5TC1 - chains D and R of the 10 polymer chains in the assembly; structure by electron microscopy, 3.60 A resolution.

[Chain D]
Name: Capsid protein
Source organism: Enterobacteria phage MS2
UniProtKB: P03612 (CAPSD_BPMS2); residues 0-129 here correspond to UniProt positions 1-130 (UniProt number = residue number + 1)
Sequence (130 residues; each row starts with the number of its first residue; numbering starts at 0):
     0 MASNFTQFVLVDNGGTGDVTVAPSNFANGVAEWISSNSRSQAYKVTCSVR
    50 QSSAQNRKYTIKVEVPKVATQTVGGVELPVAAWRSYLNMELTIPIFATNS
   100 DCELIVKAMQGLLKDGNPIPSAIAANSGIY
Disordered / not traced: 0
Reported in the primary citation:
  - binding site for phage MS2 genome (chain R): Asn27, Thr45, Ser47, Arg49, Ser51, Ser52, Asn55, Lys57, Thr59, Lys61, Tyr129

[Chain R]
Molecule: phage MS2 genome
Source organism: Enterobacteria phage MS2
Sequence (3569 nucleotides; row label = number of the first residue in the row):
     1 GGGUGGGACCCCUUUCGGGGUCCUGCUCAACUUCCUGUCGAGCUAAUGCC
    51 AUUUUUAAUGUCUUUAGCGAGACGCUACCAUGGCUAUCGCUGUAGGUAGC
   101 CGGAAUUCCAUUCCUAGGAGGUUUGACCUGUGCGAGCUUUUAGUACCCUU
   151 GAUAGGGAGAACGAGACCUUCGUCCCCUCCGUUCGCGUUUACGCGGACGG
   201 UGAGACUGAAGAUAACUCAUUCUCUUUAAAAUAUCGUUCGAACUGGACUC
   251 CCGGUCGUUUUAACUCGACUGGGGCCAAAACGAAACAGUGGCACUACCCC
   301 UCUCCGUAUUCACGGGGGGCGUUAAGUGUCACAUCGAUAGAUCAAGGUGC
   351 CUACAAGCGAAGUGGGUCAUCGUGGGGUCGCCCGUACGAGGAGAAAGCCG
   401 GUUUCGGCUUCUCCCUCGACGCACGCUCCUGCUACAGCCUCUUCCCUGUA
   451 AGCCAAAACUUGACUUACAUCGAAGUGCCGCAGAACGUUGCGAACCGGGC
   501 GUCGACCGAAGUCCUGCAAAAGGUCACCCAGGGUAAUUUUAACCUUGGUG
   551 UUGCUUUAGCAGAGGCCAGGUCGACAGCCUCACAACUCGCGACGCAAACC
   601 AUUGCGCUCGUGAAGGCGUACACUGCCGCUCGUCGCGGUAAUUGGCGCCA
   651 GGCGCUCCGCUACCUUGCCCUAAACGAAGAUCGAAAGUUUCGAUCAAAAC
   701 ACGUGGCCGGCAGGUGGUUGGAGUUGCAGUUCGGUUGGUUACCACUAAUG
   751 AGUGAUAUCCAGGGUGCAUAUGAGAUGCUUACGAAGGUUCACCUUCAAGA
   801 GUUUCUUCCUAUGAGAGCCGUACGUCAGGUCGGUACUAACAUCAAGUUAG
   851 AUGGCCGUCUGUCGUAUCCAGCUGCAAACUUCCAGACAACGUGCAACAUA
   901 UCGCGACGUAUCGUGAUAUGGUUUUACAUAAACGAUGCACGUUUGGCAUG
   951 GUUGUCGUCUCUAGGUAUCUUGAACCCACUAGGUAUAGUGUGGGAAAAGG
  1001 UGCCUUUCUCAUUCGUUGUCGACUGGCUCCUACCUGUAGGUAACAUGCUC
  1051 GAGGGCCUUACGGCCCCCGUGGGAUGCUCCUACAUGUCAGGAACAGUUAC
  1101 UGACGUAAUAACGGGUGAGUCCAUCAUAAGCGUUGACGCUCCCUACGGGU
  1151 GGACUGUGGAGAGACAGGGCACUGCUAAGGCCCAAAUCUCAGCCAUGCAU
  1201 CGAGGGGUACAAUCCGUAUGGCCAACAACUGGCGCGUACGUAAAGUCUCC
  1251 UUUCUCGAUGGUCCAUACCUUAGAUGCGUUAGCAUUAAUCAGGCAACGGC
  1301 UCUCUAGAUAGAGCCCUCAACCGGAGUUUGAAGCAUGGCUUCUAACUUUA
  1351 CUCAGUUCGUUCUCGUCGACAAUGGCGGAACUGGCGACGUGACUGUCGCC
  1401 CCAAGCAACUUCGCUAACGGGGUCGCUGAAUGGAUCAGCUCUAACUCGCG
  1451 UUCACAGGCUUACAAAGUAACCUGUAGCGUUCGUCAGAGCUCUGCGCAGA
  1501 AUCGCAAAUACACCAUCAAAGUCGAGGUGCCUAAAGUGGCAACCCAGACU
  1551 GUUGGUGGUGUAGAGCUUCCUGUAGCCGCAUGGCGUUCGUACUUAAAUAU
  1601 GGAACUAACCAUUCCAAUUUUCGCUACGAAUUCCGACUGCGAGCUUAUUG
  1651 UUAAGGCAAUGCAAGGUCUCCUAAAAGAUGGAAACCCGAUUCCCUCAGCA
  1701 AUCGCAGCAAACUCCGGCAUCUACUAAUAGACGCCGGCCAUUCAAACAUG
  1751 AGGAUUACCCAUGUCGAAGACAACAAAGAAGUUCAACUCUUUAUGUAUUG
  1801 AUCUUCCUCGCGAUCUUUCUCUCGAAAUUUACCAAUCAAUUGCUUCUGUC
  1851 GCUACUGGAAGCGGUGAUCCGCACAGUGACGACUUUACAGCAAUUGCUUA
  1901 CUUAAGGGACGAAUUGCUCACAAAGCAUCCGACCUUAGGUUCUGGUAAUG
  1951 ACGAGGCGACCCGUCGUACCUUAGCUAUCGCUAAGCUACGGGAGGCGAAU
  2001 GGUGAUCGCGGUCAGAUAAAUAGAGAAGGUUUCUUACAUGACAAAUCCUU
  2051 GUCAUGGGAUCCGGAUGUUUUACAAACCAGCAUCCGUAGCCUUAUUGGCA
  2101 ACCUCCUCUCUGGCUACCGAUCGUCGUUGUUUGGGCAAUGCACGUUCUCC
  2151 AACGGUGCUCCUAUGGGGCACAAGUUGCAGGAUGCAGCGCCUUACAAGAA
  2201 GUUCGCUGAACAAGCAACCGUUACCCCCCGCGCUCUGAGAGCGGCUCUAU
  2251 UGGUCCGAGACCAAUGUGCGCCGUGGAUCAGACACGCGGUCCGCUAUAAC
  2301 GAGUCAUAUGAAUUUAGGCUCGUUGUAGGGAACGGAGUGUUUACAGUUCC
  2351 GAAGAAUAAUAAAAUAGAUCGGGCUGCCUGUAAGGAGCCUGAUAUGAAUA
  2401 UGUACCUCCAGAAAGGGGUCGGUGCUUUCAUCAGACGCCGGCUCAAAUCC
  2451 GUUGGUAUAGACCUGAAUGAUCAAUCGAUCAACCAGCGUCUGGCUCAGCA
  2501 GGGCAGCGUAGAUGGUUCGCUUGCGACGAUAGACUUAUCGUCUGCAUCCG
  2551 AUUCCAUCUCCGAUCGCCUGGUGUGGAGUUUUCUCCCACCAGAGCUAUAU
  2601 UCAUAUCUCGAUCGUAUCCGCUCACACUACGGAAUCGUAGAUGGCGAGAC
  2651 GAUACGAUGGGAACUAUUUUCCACAAUGGGAAAUGGGUUCACAUUUGAGC
  2701 UAGAGUCCAUGAUAUUCUGGGCAAUAGUCAAAGCGACCCAAAUCCAUUUU
  2751 GGUAACGCCGGAACCAUAGGCAUCUACGGGGACGAUAUUAUAUGUCCCAG
  2801 UGAGAUUGCACCCCGUGUGCUAGAGGCACUUGCCUACUACGGUUUUAAAC
  2851 CGAAUCUUCGUAAAACGUUCGUGUCCGGGCUCUUUCGCGAGAGCUGCGGC
  2901 GCGCACUUUUACCGUGGUGUCGAUGUCAAACCGUUUUACAUCAAGAAACC
  2951 UGUUGACAAUCUCUUCGCCCUGAUGCUGAUAUUAAAUCGGCUACGGGGUU
  3001 GGGGAGUUGUCGGAGGUAUGUCAGAUCCACGCCUCUAUAAGGUGUGGGUA
  3051 CGGCUCUCCUCCCAGGUGCCUUCGAUGUUCUUCGGUGGGACGGACCUCGC
  3101 UGCCGACUACUACGUAGUCAGCCCGCCUACGGCAGUCUCGGUAUACACCA
  3151 AGACUCCGUACGGGCGGCUGCUCGCGGAUACCCGUACCUCGGGUUUCCGU
  3201 CUUGCUCGUAUCGCUCGAGAACGCAAGUUCUUCAGCGAAAAGCACGACAG
  3251 UGGUCGCUACAUAGCGUGGUUCCAUACUGGAGGUGAAAUCACCGACAGCA
  3301 UGAAGUCCGCCGGCGUGCGCGUUAUACGCACUUCGGAGUGGCUAACGCCG
  3351 GUUCCCACAUUCCCUCAGGAGUGUGGGCCAGCGAGCUCUCCUCGGUAGCU
  3401 GACCGAGGGACCCCCGUAAACGGGGUGGGUGUGCUCGAAAGAGCACGGGU
  3451 GCGAAAGCGGUCCGGCUCCACCGAAAGGUGGGCGGGCUUCGGCCCAGGGA
  3501 CCUCCCCCUAAAGAGAGGACCCGGGAUUCUCCCGAUUUGGUAACUAGCUG
  3551 CUUGGCUAGUUACCACCCA
Disordered / not traced: 1-101, 115-178, 201-592, 607-901, 916-976, 991-1459, 1471-1719, 1732-1747, 1764-1775, 1792-2039, 2054-2373, 2388-2467, 2482-2780, 2797-2839, 2853-3358, 3373-3539, 3565-3569

[Interface between chain D and chain R]
Residue-residue contacts - 15 pairs, chain D then chain R:
  Gln6(D) - C3551(R)  phosphate contact
  Ala21(D) - C3551(R)  phosphate contact
  Ala21(D) - U3552(R)  phosphate contact
  Pro22(D) - C3551(R)  hydrogen bond to the sugar
  Phe25(D) - A3546(R)  phosphate contact
  Phe25(D) - G3547(R)  phosphate contact
  Ala26(D) - U3545(R)  sugar contact
  Asn27(D) - U3545(R)  hydrogen bond to the sugar
  Asn27(D) - A3546(R)  phosphate contact
  Gly28(D) - U3545(R)  phosphate contact
  Gly28(D) - A3546(R)  hydrogen bond to the phosphate
  Ser35(D) - U3553(R)  base contact
  Asn36(D) - U3553(R)  hydrogen bond to the phosphate
  Ser37(D) - U3553(R)  sugar contact
  Gln40(D) - U3553(R)  base contact
Interface residues without a listed pair, chain D (14 interface residues in all): Ala1, Ser2, Ser34
Interface residues without a listed pair, chain R (8 interface residues in all): C3548, G3554

[Overview]
The interface between chain D and chain R involves 14 residues on one side and 8 on the other; the contacts
include 4 hydrogen bonds. Polar contacts include Pro22(D)-C3551(R), Asn27(D)-U3545(R) and Gly28(D)-A3546(R).
The paper reports a binding site for phage MS2 genome (chain R) at Asn27(D), Thr45(D) and Ser47(D) among
others.
Chain D is Capsid protein and chain R is phage MS2 genome, both from Enterobacteria phage MS2; the structure,
In situ structures of the genome and genome-delivery apparatus in ssRNA bacteriophage MS2, was determined by
electron microscopy.
